1P84 - chains D and H of the 9 polymer chains in the assembly; structure by X-ray diffraction, 2.50 A resolution.

Chain D:
Molecule: Cytochrome c1, heme protein
From: Saccharomyces cerevisiae
Notes: EC 1.10.2.2
UniProtKB: P07143 (CY1_YEAST); numbering as in UniProt (aligned over 62-307)
Chain sequence (246 residues; numbered 62 to 307; the number before each row is that of its first residue):
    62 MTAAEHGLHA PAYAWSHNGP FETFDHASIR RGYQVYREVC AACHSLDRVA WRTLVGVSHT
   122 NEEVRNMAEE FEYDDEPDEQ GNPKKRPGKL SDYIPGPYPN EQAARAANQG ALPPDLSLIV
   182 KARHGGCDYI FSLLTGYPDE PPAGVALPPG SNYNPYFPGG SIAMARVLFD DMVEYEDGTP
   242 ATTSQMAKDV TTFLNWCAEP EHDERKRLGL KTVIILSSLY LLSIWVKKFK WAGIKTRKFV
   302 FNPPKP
Swiss-Prot annotation at these positions:
  - binding site (heme c): C101, C104, H105, M225
  - mutagenesis: R166 (R166G: Abolishes catalytic activity), K272 (K272A: Loss of RIP1 from the bc1 complex), K288 (K288L: Loss of CYT1 and COB from the bc1 complex; when associated with L-289 and L-296), K289 (K289L: Loss of CYT1 and COB from the bc1 complex; when associated with L-288 and L-296), K296 (K296L: Loss of CYT1 and COB from the bc1 complex; when associated with L-288 and L-289)
Glycans and other covalent adducts: heme c (HEC) linked to C101, C104
Metal / ion sites: heme c Fe: H105, M225
Ligand contacts:
  - 1,2-diacyl-glycerol-3-sn-phosphate (3PH): L269, K272, T273, I276, L277
  - heme c (HEC): V100, A103, H105, N169, A172, L173, P174, P175, L177, I180, R184, Y190, I191, L194, L195, F218, I223, A224, M225, V228, L229, V251, L255
From the paper describing this entry:
  - binding site for 1,2-diacyl-sn-glycero-3-phosphocholine: H185

Chain H:
Molecule: Ubiquinol-cytochrome C reductase complex ubiquinone-binding protein QP-C
From: Saccharomyces cerevisiae
Notes: EC 1.10.2.2
UniProtKB: P08525 (UCRQ_YEAST); numbering as in UniProt (aligned over 2-94)
Chain sequence (93 residues; row label = number of the first residue in the row):
     2 GPPSGKTYMG WWGHMGGPKQ KGITSYAVSP YAQKPLQGIF HNAVFNSFRR FKSQFLYVLI
    62 PAGIYWYWWK NGNEYNEFLY SKAGREELER VNV
Ligand contacts: 1,2-Distearoyl-sn-glycerophosphoethanolamine (3PE): R51, F52, Q55, V59

Interface between chain D and chain H:
Contacting residue pairs - 29 pairs, chain D then chain H:
  M62(D) - Y81(H)
  T63(D) - Y81(H)
  W286(D) - L37(H)
  K289(D) - L37(H)
  K289(D) - I40(H)
  F290(D) - P31(H)
  F290(D) - L37(H)
  A293(D) - Q34(H)  hydrogen bond (backbone-side chain)
  G294(D) - A28(H)
  G294(D) - V29(H)
  G294(D) - P31(H)
  T297(D) - Q34(H)  hydrogen bond
  R298(D) - Y27(H)
  K299(D) - T25(H)
  K299(D) - S26(H)
  K299(D) - Y27(H)  hydrogen bond (backbone-backbone)
  F300(D) - I24(H)  hydrophobic
  F300(D) - T25(H)
  F300(D) - S26(H)
  V301(D) - G23(H)
  V301(D) - I24(H)
  V301(D) - T25(H)  hydrogen bond (backbone-backbone)
  V301(D) - Y27(H)  hydrophobic
  F302(D) - K22(H)
  F302(D) - G23(H)
  F302(D) - I24(H)  hydrophobic
  N303(D) - G23(H)  hydrogen bond (backbone-backbone)
  P305(D) - K22(H)
  P305(D) - G23(H)
Interface residues without a listed pair, chain H (15 interface residues in all): Y32, N77

Overview:
Chain D and chain H each contribute 15 residues to their interface; the contacts include 5 hydrogen bonds.
Polar pairs include A293(D)-Q34(H), T297(D)-Q34(H) and K299(D)-Y27(H). Chain D binds
1,2-diacyl-glycerol-3-sn-phosphate. Chain H binds 1,2-Distearoyl-sn-glycerophosphoethanolamine. Heme c is
covalently linked to C101(D). From the paper: a binding site for 1,2-diacyl-sn-glycero-3-phosphocholine at
H185(D).
Chain D is Cytochrome c1, heme protein and chain H is Ubiquinol-cytochrome C reductase complex
ubiquinone-binding protein QP-C, both from Saccharomyces cerevisiae; the structure, HDBT inhibited Yeast
Cytochrome bc1 Complex, was determined by X-ray diffraction.
